PDB entry 7YPO | electron microscopy, 3.50 A resolution | chains D and Q of the 5 polymer chains in the assembly

== Chain D ==
Molecule: Lef3
Organism: Helicoverpa armigera nucleopolyhedrovirus
Reference sequence: Q91BW6 (Q91BW6_9ABAC); residues 1-379 here = UniProt positions 1-379
Amino-acid sequence (413 residues; each row starts with the number of its first residue; numbers below 1 keep their minus sign (Met-33 is residue -33)):
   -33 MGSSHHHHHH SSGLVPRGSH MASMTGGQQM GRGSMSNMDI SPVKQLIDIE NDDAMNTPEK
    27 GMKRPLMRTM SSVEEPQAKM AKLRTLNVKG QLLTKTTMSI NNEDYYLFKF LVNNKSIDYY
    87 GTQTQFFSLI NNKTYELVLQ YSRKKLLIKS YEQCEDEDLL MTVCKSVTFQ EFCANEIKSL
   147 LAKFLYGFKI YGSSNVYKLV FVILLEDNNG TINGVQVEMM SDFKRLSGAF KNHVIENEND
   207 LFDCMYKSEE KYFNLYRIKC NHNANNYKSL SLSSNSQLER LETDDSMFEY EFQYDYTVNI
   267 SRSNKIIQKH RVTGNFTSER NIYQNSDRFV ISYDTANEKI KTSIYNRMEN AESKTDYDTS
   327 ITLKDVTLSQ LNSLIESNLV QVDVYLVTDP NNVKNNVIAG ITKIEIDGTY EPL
Not modelled in the structure: -33 to 48, 123-126
Sequence notes: initiating methionine (-33); expression tag (-32 to 0)
Reported in the primary citation:
  - mutagenesis - Y311A: unchanged binding to dA60
  - mutagenesis - K271A, Y311A: decreased binding to dA30
  - mutagenesis - S292A, R294A, N361A: unchanged binding to ssDNA
  - mutagenesis - K164A, E184A, R268A: abolished binding to dA30
  - mutagenesis - K164A, E184A, R268A: abolished binding to dA60
  - mutagenesis - K271A: decreased binding to dA60

== Chain Q ==
Molecule: 28-nt DNA strand
Sequence (28 nucleotides; each row starts with the number of its first residue):
     1 AAAAAAAAAA AAAAAAAAAA AAAAAAAA

== Chain D / chain Q interface ==
Contacting residue pairs (25):
  Asn68(D) with DA1(Q), hydrogen bond to the base
  Lys164(D) with DA21(Q), salt bridge to the phosphate
  Glu184(D) with DA21(Q), phosphate contact
  Met186(D) with DA20(Q), phosphate contact; DA21(Q), phosphate contact
  Ala230(D) with DA18(Q), base contact
  Tyr233(D) with DA22(Q), sugar contact
  Arg268(D) with DA21(Q), sugar contact; DA22(Q), salt bridge to the phosphate
  Ser269(D) with DA22(Q), hydrogen bond to the phosphate
  Lys271(D) with DA22(Q), salt bridge to the phosphate; DA23(Q), salt bridge to the phosphate
  Tyr289(D) with DA25(Q), phosphate contact; DA26(Q), phosphate contact
  Gln290(D) with DA26(Q), hydrogen bond to the phosphate
  Ser292(D) with DA25(Q), hydrogen bond to the phosphate
  Arg294(D) with DA24(Q), phosphate contact; DA25(Q), phosphate contact
  Tyr311(D) with DA23(Q), base contact; DA24(Q), phosphate contact; DA25(Q), phosphate contact
  Arg313(D) with DA22(Q), hydrogen bond to the base; DA23(Q), hydrogen bond to the base
  Asn361(D) with DA23(Q), hydrogen bond to the phosphate
  Val363(D) with DA23(Q), base contact
Interface residues without a listed pair, chain D (20 interface residues in all): Ser267, Val353, Lys360
Interface residues without a listed pair, chain Q (10 interface residues in all): DA19

== Overview ==
20 residues of chain D face 10 of chain Q across their interface, with 7 hydrogen bonds and 4 salt bridges.
Polar contacts include Asn68(D)-DA1(Q), Arg313(D)-DA22(Q) and Arg313(D)-DA23(Q). The paper reports that K164A,
E184A and R268A of chain D abolish binding to dA30; K164A, E184A and R268A of chain D abolish binding to dA60;
8 substitutions were tested in all.
Here chain D is Lef3 (Helicoverpa armigera nucleopolyhedrovirus) and chain Q is a 28-nt DNA strand. Entry 7YPO
(Cryo-EM structure of baculovirus LEF-3 in complex with ssDNA) was determined by electron microscopy,
deposited together with 7YNY and 7YPQ.
